Entry 3W3A (X-ray diffraction, 3.90 A resolution); this record covers chains B and D of the 8 polymer chains in the assembly.

== Chain B ==
Protein: V-type ATP synthase alpha chain
Source organism: Thermus thermophilus
Notes: EC 3.6.3.14; fragment: subunit a
UniProtKB: Q56403 (VATA_THET8); numbering as in UniProt (aligned over 1-577)
Amino-acid sequence (577 residues; row label = number of the first residue in the row):
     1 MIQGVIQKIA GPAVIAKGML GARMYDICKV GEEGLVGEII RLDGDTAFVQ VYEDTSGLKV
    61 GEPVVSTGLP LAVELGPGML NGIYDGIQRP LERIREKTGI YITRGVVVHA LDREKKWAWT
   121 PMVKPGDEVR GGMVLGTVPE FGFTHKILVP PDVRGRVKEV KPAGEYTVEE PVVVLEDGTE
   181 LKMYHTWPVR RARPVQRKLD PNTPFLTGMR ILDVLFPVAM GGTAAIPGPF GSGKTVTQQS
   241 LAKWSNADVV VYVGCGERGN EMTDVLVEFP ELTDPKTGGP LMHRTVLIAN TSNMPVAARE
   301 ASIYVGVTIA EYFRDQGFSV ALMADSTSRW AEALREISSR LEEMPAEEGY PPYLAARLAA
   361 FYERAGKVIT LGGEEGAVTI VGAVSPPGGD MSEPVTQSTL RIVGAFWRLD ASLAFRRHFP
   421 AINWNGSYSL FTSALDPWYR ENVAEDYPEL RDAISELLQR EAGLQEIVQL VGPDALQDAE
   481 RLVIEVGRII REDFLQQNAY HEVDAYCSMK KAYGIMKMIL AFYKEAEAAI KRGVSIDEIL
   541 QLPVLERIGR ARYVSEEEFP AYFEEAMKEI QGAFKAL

== Chain D ==
Protein: V-type ATP synthase beta chain
Source organism: Thermus thermophilus
Notes: EC 3.6.3.14; fragment: subunit b
UniProtKB: Q56404 (VATB_THET8); numbering as in UniProt (aligned over 7-463)
Amino-acid sequence (457 residues; each row starts with the number of its first residue):
     7 EYTGITYISG PLLFVENAKD LAYGAIVDIK DGTGRVRGGQ VIEVSEEYAV IQVFEETTGL
    67 DLATTSVSLV EDVARLGVSK EMLGRRFNGI GKPIDGLPPI TPEKRLPITG LPLNPVARRK
   127 PEQFIQTGIS TIDVMNTLVR GQKLPIFSGS GLPANEIAAQ IARQATVRPD LSGEGEKEEP
   187 FAVVFAAMGI TQRELSYFIQ EFERTGALSR SVLFLNKADD PTIERILTPR MALTVAEYLA
   247 FEHDYHVLVI LTDMTNYCEA LREIGAAREE IPGRRGYPGY MYTDLATIYE RAGVVEGKKG
   307 SVTQIPILSM PDDDRTHPIP DLTGYITEGQ IQLSRELHRK GIYPPIDPLP SLSRLMNNGV
   367 GKGKTREDHK QVSDQLYSAY ANGVDIRKLV AIIGEDALTE NDRRYLQFAD AFERFFINQG
   427 QQNRSIEESL QIAWALLSML PQGELKRISK DHIGKYY

== Chain B / chain D interface ==
Pairs across the interface (88):
  Q7(B) - S51(D)
  Q7(B) - E52(D)  hydrogen bond
  K8(B) - S51(D)
  I9(B) - Y29(D)  hydrophobic
  I9(B) - E49(D)
  I9(B) - V50(D)  hydrophobic
  A10(B) - R274(D)
  G11(B) - Y29(D)
  G11(B) - R274(D)
  T55(B) - Y29(D)
  S56(B) - Y29(D)
  S56(B) - G30(D)  hydrogen bond (side chain-backbone)
  S56(B) - V79(D)
  G57(B) - A28(D)
  G57(B) - Y29(D)  hydrogen bond (backbone-backbone)
  L58(B) - L27(D)
  L58(B) - A28(D)
  L58(B) - Y29(D)
  L58(B) - V50(D)
  K59(B) - K25(D)
  K59(B) - D26(D)  hydrogen bond (side chain-backbone)
  K59(B) - L27(D)
  K59(B) - A28(D)
  V60(B) - K25(D)
  V60(B) - V50(D)
  L91(B) - N120(D)  hydrogen bond (backbone-side chain)
  L91(B) - V122(D)  hydrophobic
  E92(B) - V122(D)
  I94(B) - N120(D)
  R95(B) - N120(D)
  I100(B) - L119(D)  hydrophobic
  I100(B) - N120(D)  hydrogen bond (backbone-backbone)
  I100(B) - K304(D)
  Y101(B) - G116(D)
  Y101(B) - L119(D)  hydrophobic
  Y101(B) - E243(D)  hydrogen bond
  Y101(B) - E248(D)  hydrogen bond
  I102(B) - P118(D)
  I102(B) - L119(D)
  I102(B) - N120(D)
  I102(B) - P121(D)
  F230(B) - R360(D)  hydrogen bond (backbone-side chain)
  G256(B) - Y288(D)  hydrogen bond (backbone-side chain)
  R258(B) - G330(D)  hydrogen bond (side chain-backbone)
  R258(B) - Y331(D)  hydrogen bond (side chain-backbone)
  R258(B) - I332(D)
  R258(B) - T333(D)  hydrogen bond (side chain-backbone)
  R258(B) - E334(D)
  R258(B) - R360(D)
  G259(B) - R124(D)
  G259(B) - K149(D)
  G259(B) - E296(D)  hydrogen bond (backbone-side chain)
  N260(B) - R124(D)
  N260(B) - R125(D)
  N260(B) - P127(D)
  N260(B) - K149(D)
  N260(B) - A298(D)  hydrogen bond (side chain-backbone)
  N260(B) - G299(D)
  N260(B) - E334(D)
  E261(B) - E334(D)  hydrogen bond (backbone-side chain)
  T263(B) - P121(D)  hydrogen bond (side chain-backbone)
  T263(B) - R124(D)
  D264(B) - K126(D)
  L266(B) - P121(D)
  E268(B) - K126(D)  salt bridge
  T291(B) - P121(D)
  T291(B) - R124(D)
  T291(B) - E296(D)
  S292(B) - Y288(D)
  N293(B) - P118(D)
  N293(B) - A292(D)
  N293(B) - T293(D)
  N293(B) - E296(D)  hydrogen bond
  M294(B) - P118(D)  hydrophobic
  R299(B) - T289(D)  hydrogen bond
  R329(B) - Y331(D)  hydrogen bond (side chain-backbone)
  E332(B) - Y288(D)
  E336(B) - G285(D)
  E336(B) - Y286(D)  hydrogen bond (side chain-backbone)
  E336(B) - M287(D)
  E336(B) - Y288(D)  hydrogen bond (side chain-backbone)
  E336(B) - T289(D)  hydrogen bond (side chain-backbone)
  S339(B) - G285(D)  hydrogen bond (side chain-backbone)
  R340(B) - E276(D)  salt bridge
  R340(B) - Y286(D)
  E342(B) - I277(D)
  G349(B) - R280(D)  hydrogen bond (backbone-side chain)
  Y350(B) - R280(D)
Interface residues without a listed pair, chain B (49 interface residues in all): P12, K17, T98, G231, V296, R335, P387, R417
Interface residues without a listed pair, chain D (52 interface residues in all): L117, G147, F247, E302, G335, D380, R453

== Summary ==
Chain B and chain D form an interface of 49 and 52 residues respectively; the contacts include 25 hydrogen
bonds and 2 salt bridges. Polar contacts include E268(B)-K126(D), R340(B)-E276(D) and Q7(B)-E52(D).
Here chain B is V-type ATP synthase alpha chain and chain D is V-type ATP synthase beta chain, both from
Thermus thermophilus. Entry 3W3A (Crystal structure of V1-ATPase at 3.9 angstrom resolution) was determined by
X-ray diffraction.
